8QPA - chains A and 6 of the 17 polymer chains in the assembly; structure by electron microscopy, 3.70 A resolution.

== Chain A ==
Name: Pre-mRNA-processing-splicing factor 8
Organism: Homo sapiens
UniProtKB: Q6P2Q9 (PRP8_HUMAN); residues 1-2335 here = UniProt positions 1-2335
Amino-acid sequence (2335 residues; row label = number of the first residue in the row):
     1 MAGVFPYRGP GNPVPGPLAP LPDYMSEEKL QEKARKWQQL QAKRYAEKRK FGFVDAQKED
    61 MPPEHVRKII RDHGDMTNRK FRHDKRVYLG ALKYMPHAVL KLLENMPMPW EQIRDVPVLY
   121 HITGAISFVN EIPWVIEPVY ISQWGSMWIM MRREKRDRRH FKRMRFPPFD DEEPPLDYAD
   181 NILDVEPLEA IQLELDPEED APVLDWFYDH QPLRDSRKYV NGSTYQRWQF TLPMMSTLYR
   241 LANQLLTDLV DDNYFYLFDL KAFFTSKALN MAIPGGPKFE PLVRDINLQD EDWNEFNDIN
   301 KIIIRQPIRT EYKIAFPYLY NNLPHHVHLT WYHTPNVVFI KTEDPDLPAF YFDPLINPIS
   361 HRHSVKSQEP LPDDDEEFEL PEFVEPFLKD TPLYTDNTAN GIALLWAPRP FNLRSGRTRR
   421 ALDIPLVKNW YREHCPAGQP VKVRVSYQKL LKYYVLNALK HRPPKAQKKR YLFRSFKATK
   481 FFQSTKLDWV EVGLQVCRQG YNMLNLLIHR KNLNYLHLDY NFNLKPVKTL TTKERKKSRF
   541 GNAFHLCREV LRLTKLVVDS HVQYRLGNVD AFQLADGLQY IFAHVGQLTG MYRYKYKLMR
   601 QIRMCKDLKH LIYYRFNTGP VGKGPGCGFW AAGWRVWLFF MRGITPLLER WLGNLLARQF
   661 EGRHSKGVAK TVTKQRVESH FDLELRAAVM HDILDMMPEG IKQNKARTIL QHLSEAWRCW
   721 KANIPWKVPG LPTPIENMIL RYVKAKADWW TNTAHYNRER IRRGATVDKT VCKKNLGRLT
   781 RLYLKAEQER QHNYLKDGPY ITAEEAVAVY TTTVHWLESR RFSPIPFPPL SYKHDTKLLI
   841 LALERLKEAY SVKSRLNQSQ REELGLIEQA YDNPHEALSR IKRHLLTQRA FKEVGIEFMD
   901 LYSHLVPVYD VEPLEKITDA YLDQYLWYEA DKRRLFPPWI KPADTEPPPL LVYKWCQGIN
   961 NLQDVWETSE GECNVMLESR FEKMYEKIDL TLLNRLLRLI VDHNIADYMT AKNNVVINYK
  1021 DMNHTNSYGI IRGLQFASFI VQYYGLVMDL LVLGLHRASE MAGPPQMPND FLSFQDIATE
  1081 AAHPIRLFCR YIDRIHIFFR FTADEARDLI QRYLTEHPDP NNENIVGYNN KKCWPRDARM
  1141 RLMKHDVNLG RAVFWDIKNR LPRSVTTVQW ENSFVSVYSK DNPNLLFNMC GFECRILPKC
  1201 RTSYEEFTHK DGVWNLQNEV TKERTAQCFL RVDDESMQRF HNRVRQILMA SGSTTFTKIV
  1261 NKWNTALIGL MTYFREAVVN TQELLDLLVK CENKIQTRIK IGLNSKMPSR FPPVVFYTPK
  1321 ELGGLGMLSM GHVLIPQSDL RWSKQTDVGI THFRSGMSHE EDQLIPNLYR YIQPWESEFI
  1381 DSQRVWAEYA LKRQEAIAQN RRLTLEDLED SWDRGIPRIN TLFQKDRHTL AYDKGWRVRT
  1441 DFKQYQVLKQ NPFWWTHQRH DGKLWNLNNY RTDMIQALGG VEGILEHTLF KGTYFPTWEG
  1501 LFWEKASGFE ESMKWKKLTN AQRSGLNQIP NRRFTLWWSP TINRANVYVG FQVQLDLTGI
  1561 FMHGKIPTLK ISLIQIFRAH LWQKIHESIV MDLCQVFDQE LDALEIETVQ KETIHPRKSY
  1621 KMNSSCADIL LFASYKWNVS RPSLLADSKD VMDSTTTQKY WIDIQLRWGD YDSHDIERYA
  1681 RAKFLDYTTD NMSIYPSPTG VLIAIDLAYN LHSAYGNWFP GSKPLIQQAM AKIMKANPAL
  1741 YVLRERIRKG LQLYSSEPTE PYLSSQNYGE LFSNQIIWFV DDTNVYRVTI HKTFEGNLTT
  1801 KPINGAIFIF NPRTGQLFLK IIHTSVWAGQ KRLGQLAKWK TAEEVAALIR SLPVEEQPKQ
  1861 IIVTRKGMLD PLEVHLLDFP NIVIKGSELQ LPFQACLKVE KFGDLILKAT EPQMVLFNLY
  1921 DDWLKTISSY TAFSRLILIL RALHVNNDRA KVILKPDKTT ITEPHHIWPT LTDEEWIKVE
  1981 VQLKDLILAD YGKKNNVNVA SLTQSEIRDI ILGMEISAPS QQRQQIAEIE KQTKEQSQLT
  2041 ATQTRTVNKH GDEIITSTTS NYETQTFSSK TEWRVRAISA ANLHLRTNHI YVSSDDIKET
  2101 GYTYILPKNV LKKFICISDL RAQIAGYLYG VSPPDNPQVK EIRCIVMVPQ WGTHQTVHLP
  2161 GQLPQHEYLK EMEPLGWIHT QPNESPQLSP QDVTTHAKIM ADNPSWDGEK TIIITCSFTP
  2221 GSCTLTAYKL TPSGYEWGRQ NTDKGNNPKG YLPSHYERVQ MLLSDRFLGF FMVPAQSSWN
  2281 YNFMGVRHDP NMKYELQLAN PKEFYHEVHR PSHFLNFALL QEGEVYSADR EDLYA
Not modelled in the structure: 1-55, 663-674, 2028-2058, 2070-2335
Swiss-Prot annotation at these positions:
  - region: Met1513 to Leu1526 (Important for branch point selection), Pro2301 to Ala2335 (Required for interaction with EFTUD2 and SNRNP200)
  - modified residue: Ala2 (N-acetylalanine), Ser859 (Phosphoserine), Ser1358 (Phosphoserine), Lys1425 (N6,N6-dimethyllysine), Lys1463 (N6-acetyllysine)
  - natural variant: Pro2301 (P2301T: In RP13), Phe2304 (F2304L: In RP13), His2309 (H2309P: In RP13; H2309R: In RP13), Arg2310 (R2310G: In RP13; R2310K: In RP13), Phe2314 (F2314L: In RP13), Tyr2334 (Y2334N: In RP13)
  - mutagenesis: Val1788 (V1788D: Strongly reduced interaction with RNA), Thr1789 (T1789P: Strongly reduced interaction with RNA)
Ligand contacts: inositol hexakisphosphate (IHP): Arg163, Lys442, Tyr580, His584, Lys609, His610, Tyr613, Tyr614, Asn617, Lys623, Gly624, Pro625

== Chain 6 ==
Molecule: U6 snRNA
Organism: Homo sapiens
Sequence (106 nucleotides; row label = number of the first residue in the row):
     1 GUGCUCGCUU CGGCAGCACA UAUACUAAAA UUGGAACGAU ACAGAGAAGA UUAGCAUGGC
    61 CCCUGCGCAA GGAUGACACG CAAAUUCGUG AAGCGUUCCA UAUUUU
Not modelled in the structure: 1-31, 79-106

== Interface between chain A and chain 6 ==
Contacting residue pairs - 29 pairs, chain A then chain 6:
  Lys528(A) - A39(6)  salt bridge to the phosphate
  Phe1509(A) - A48(6)  sugar contact
  Phe1509(A) - G49(6)  sugar contact
  Met1513(A) - A48(6)  sugar contact
  Met1513(A) - G49(6)  hydrogen bond to the sugar
  Lys1516(A) - U51(6)  salt bridge to the phosphate
  Leu1518(A) - A50(6)  phosphate contact
  Gln1522(A) - G49(6)  phosphate contact
  Gln1522(A) - A50(6)  phosphate contact
  Asp1556(A) - G44(6)  hydrogen bond to the base
  Leu1557(A) - G44(6)  base contact
  Leu1557(A) - A45(6)  phosphate contact
  Lys1570(A) - G46(6)  hydrogen bond to the base
  Ile1571(A) - G46(6)  sugar contact
  Ile1574(A) - A45(6)  sugar contact
  Ile1574(A) - G46(6)  base contact
  Gln1575(A) - A45(6)  base contact
  Gln1575(A) - A47(6)  hydrogen bond to the sugar
  Arg1578(A) - A45(6)  phosphate contact
  Ala1579(A) - A45(6)  hydrogen bond to the phosphate
  His1580(A) - G44(6)  salt bridge to the phosphate
  His1615(A) - A41(6)  salt bridge to the phosphate
  Arg1617(A) - C42(6)  salt bridge to the phosphate
  Arg1617(A) - A43(6)  salt bridge to the phosphate
  Arg1617(A) - G44(6)  hydrogen bond to the base
  Thr2059(A) - C42(6)  hydrogen bond to the phosphate
  Ser2060(A) - C42(6)  hydrogen bond to the phosphate
  Ser2060(A) - A43(6)  phosphate contact
  Tyr2062(A) - G44(6)  phosphate contact
Other interface residues (no listed pair), chain A (22 interface residues in all): Phe1577, Lys1749

== Overview ==
Chain A and chain 6 form an interface of 22 and 12 residues respectively, with 8 hydrogen bonds and 6 salt
bridges. Polar pairs include Asp1556(A)-G44(6), Lys1570(A)-G46(6) and Arg1617(A)-G44(6). Ligands of chain A:
inositol hexakisphosphate. From UniProt: 2 mutagenesis sites on chain A.
Chain A is Pre-mRNA-processing-splicing factor 8 and chain 6 is U6 snRNA, both from Homo sapiens; the
structure, Cryo-EM Structure of Pre-B+5'ssLNG Complex (core part), was determined by electron microscopy,
deposited together with 8QOZ, 8QP8, 8QP9, 8QPB, 8QPE and 8QPK.
